PDB entry 3UTE | X-ray diffraction, 2.35 A resolution | chains A and D of the 4 polymer chains in the assembly

[Chain A (and D)]
Name: UDP-galactopyranose mutase
Organism: Aspergillus fumigatus
Notes: EC 5.4.99.9; chain D of this document is another copy of the same molecule, construct and numbering; everything in this record applies to it too
UniProtKB: Q4W1X2 (Q4W1X2_ASPFM); numbering as in UniProt (aligned over 1-510)
Sequence (513 residues; row label = number of the first residue in the row; numbers below 1 keep their minus sign (Ala-2 is residue -2)):
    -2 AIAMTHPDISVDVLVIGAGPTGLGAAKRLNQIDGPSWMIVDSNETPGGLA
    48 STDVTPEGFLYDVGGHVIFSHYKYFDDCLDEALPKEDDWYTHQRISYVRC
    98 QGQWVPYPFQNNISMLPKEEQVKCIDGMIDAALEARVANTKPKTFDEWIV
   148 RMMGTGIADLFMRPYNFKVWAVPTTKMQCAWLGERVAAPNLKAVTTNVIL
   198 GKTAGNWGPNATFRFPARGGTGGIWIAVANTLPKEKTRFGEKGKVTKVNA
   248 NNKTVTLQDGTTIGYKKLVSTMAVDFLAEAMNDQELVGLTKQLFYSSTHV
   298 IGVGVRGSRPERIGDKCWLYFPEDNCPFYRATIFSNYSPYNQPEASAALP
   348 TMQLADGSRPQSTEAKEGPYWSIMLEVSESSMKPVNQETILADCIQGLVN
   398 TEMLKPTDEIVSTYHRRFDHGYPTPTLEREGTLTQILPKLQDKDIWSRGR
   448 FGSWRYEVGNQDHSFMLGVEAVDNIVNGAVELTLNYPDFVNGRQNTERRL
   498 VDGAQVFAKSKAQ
Not modelled in the structure: -2 to 2, 508-510 (chain D: -2 to 2, 507-510)
Construct notes: expression tag (-2 to 0); engineered mutation Ala344 (Lys in Q4W1X2), Ala345 (Lys in Q4W1X2)
Swiss-Prot annotation at these positions:
  - binding site (FAD): Thr18, Asp38, Leu46, Gly61, His63, Val242, Arg327, Arg447, Gly456, Asn457, Gln458, Ser461
  - binding site (UDP-alpha-D-galactose): Gly61, Gly62, Tyr104, Gln107, Met159, Tyr162, Asn163, Trp167, Arg182, Asn207, Tyr317, Arg327, Tyr419, Tyr453, Asn457
  - binding site (NADH): His68, Arg91, Ser93, Tyr419, Arg447, Asn457
  - binding site (NADPH): His68, Arg91, Ser93, Tyr104, Asn203, Trp315, Tyr317, Tyr419, Arg447, Asn457, His460
  - mutagenesis: Phe66 (F66A: Lowers the catalytic efficiency), Arg91 (R91A: Lowers the catalytic efficiency by a factor of 125), Ser93 (S93A: Lowers the catalytic efficiency by a factor of 14), Tyr104 (Y104A: Lowers the catalytic efficiency), Gln107 (Q107A: Lowers the catalytic efficiency), Arg182 (R182A: Lowers the UDP-galactopyranose binding; R182K: Lowers the catalytic efficiency), Asn207 (N207A: Lowers the catalytic efficiency), Tyr317 (Y317A: Lowers the catalytic efficiency), Arg327 (R327A: Abolishes the catalytic activity; R327K: Lowers the catalytic efficiency), Arg447 (R447A: Lowers the catalytic efficiency by a factor of 2000)
Ligand contacts: FAD (flavin-adenine dinucleotide): Ile13, Gly14, Ala15, Gly16, Pro17, Thr18, Gly19, Val37, Asp38, Ser39, Gly44, Gly45, Leu46, Ala47, Val60, Gly61, Gly62, His63, Gly240, Lys241, Val242, Thr268, Met269, Thr295, Phe415, His417, Gly418, Arg445, Gly446, Arg447, Gly456, Asn457, Gln458, Ser461
What the authors report for this chain:
  - mutagenesis - K344A/K345A: unchanged catalytic activity
  - contacts within the chain: Arg133-Val134 (hydrogen bond)
  - self-association interface (contacts with another copy of this molecule): Lys115 to Val134
  - binding site for sulfate ion: His63

[How chain A and chain D interact]
Contacting residue pairs (33):
  Lys115(A) with Ile196(D); Leu197(D)
  Gln118(A) with Ile196(D)
  Val119(A) with Thr193(D); Ile196(D), hydrophobic; Leu197(D), hydrophobic
  Ile122(A) with Ile196(D), hydrophobic
  Asp123(A) with Lys189(D); Thr193(D)
  Ile126(A) with Leu188(D), hydrophobic; Lys189(D); Thr192(D)
  Asp127(A) with Lys189(D), salt bridge
  Ala129(A) with Leu130(D)
  Leu130(A) with Ala129(D); Arg133(D)
  Arg133(A) with Leu130(D); Val134(D)
  Val134(A) with Arg133(D); Val134(D), hydrophobic
  Leu188(A) with Ile126(D), hydrophobic
  Lys189(A) with Asp123(D); Ile126(D); Asp127(D), salt bridge
  Thr192(A) with Ile126(D)
  Thr193(A) with Val119(D); Asp123(D)
  Val195(A) with Ile196(D), hydrophobic
  Ile196(A) with Lys115(D); Gln118(D); Val119(D), hydrophobic; Ile122(D), hydrophobic; Val195(D), hydrophobic
Interface residues without a listed pair, chain A (19 interface residues in all): Glu116, Leu197

[In short]
Chain A and chain D form an interface of 19 and 18 residues respectively, with 2 salt bridges. Its one
salt-bridged contact is Asp127(A)-Lys189(D). Bound to chain A: flavin-adenine dinucleotide. The paper reports
a binding site for sulfate ion at His63(A); K344A/K345A of chain A leave catalytic activity unchanged.
Chain A and chain D are both UDP-galactopyranose mutase (Aspergillus fumigatus); the structure, Crystal
structure of Aspergillus fumigatus UDP galactopyranose mutase sulfate complex, was determined by X-ray
diffraction, deposited together with 3UTF, 3UTG and 3UTH.
